8W1T - chains A and B; structure by X-ray diffraction, 1.76 A resolution.

[Chain A (and B)]
Protein: 3C-like proteinase nsp5
From: Severe acute respiratory syndrome coronavirus 2
Notes: EC 3.4.22.69; chain B of this document is another copy of the same molecule, construct and numbering; everything in this record applies to it too
UniProt: P0DTC1 (R1A_SARS2); residues 1-306 here correspond to UniProt positions 3264-3569 (UniProt number = residue number + 3263)
Chain sequence (306 residues; row label = number of the first residue in the row):
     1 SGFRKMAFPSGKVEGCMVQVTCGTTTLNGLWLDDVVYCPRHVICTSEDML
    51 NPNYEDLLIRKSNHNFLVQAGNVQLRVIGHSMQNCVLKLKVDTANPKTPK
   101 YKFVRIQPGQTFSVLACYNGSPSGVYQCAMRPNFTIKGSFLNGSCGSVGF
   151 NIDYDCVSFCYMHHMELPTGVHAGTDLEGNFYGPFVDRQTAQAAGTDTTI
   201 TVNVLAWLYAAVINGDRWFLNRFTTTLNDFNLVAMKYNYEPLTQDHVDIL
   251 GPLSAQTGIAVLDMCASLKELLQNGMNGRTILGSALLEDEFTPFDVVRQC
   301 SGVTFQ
Residues lining bound ligands: A1A21 / A1AFD: H41, C44, T45, S46, M49, F140, L141, N142, G143, S144, C145, H163, H164, M165, E166, V186, D187, R188, Q189, Q192

[How chain A and chain B interact]
Contacting residue pairs (85):
  S1(A) with G138(B); S139(B); F140(B), hydrogen bond (backbone-backbone); E166(B), hydrogen bond; H172(B), hydrogen bond (backbone-side chain)
  G2(A) with G138(B); S139(B), hydrogen bond (backbone-side chain)
  F3(A) with G138(B)
  R4(A) with Y126(B); Q127(B), hydrogen bond (side chain-backbone); C128(B); K137(B), hydrogen bond (side chain-backbone); G138(B); S139(B); E290(B), salt bridge
  K5(A) with R4(B); Y126(B)
  M6(A) with G124(B); V125(B); Y126(B), hydrophobic; S139(B)
  A7(A) with G124(B); V125(B), hydrogen bond (backbone-backbone)
  F8(A) with V125(B)
  P9(A) with S10(B); E14(B); P122(B); S123(B); G124(B)
  S10(A) with P9(B); S10(B), hydrogen bond (side chain-backbone); E14(B), hydrogen bond (backbone-side chain)
  G11(A) with G11(B); E14(B), hydrogen bond (backbone-side chain)
  E14(A) with P9(B); S10(B), hydrogen bond (side chain-backbone); G11(B), hydrogen bond (side chain-backbone)
  Y118(A) with G302(B); T304(B)
  S121(A) with T304(B)
  P122(A) with P9(B), hydrophobic; T304(B); F305(B), hydrogen bond (backbone-backbone)
  S123(A) with P9(B); V303(B), hydrogen bond (side chain-backbone); F305(B)
  G124(A) with M6(B); A7(B)
  V125(A) with M6(B); A7(B), hydrogen bond (backbone-backbone); F8(B); V125(B), hydrophobic
  Y126(A) with R4(B); K5(B); M6(B), hydrophobic
  Q127(A) with R4(B), hydrogen bond (backbone-side chain)
  C128(A) with R4(B)
  K137(A) with R4(B), hydrogen bond (backbone-side chain)
  G138(A) with S1(B); G2(B); F3(B); R4(B)
  S139(A) with S1(B); G2(B), hydrogen bond (side chain-backbone); R4(B); M6(B); Q299(B), hydrogen bond
  F140(A) with S1(B), hydrogen bond (backbone-backbone)
  L141(A) with Q299(B); C300(B); S301(B); G302(B)
  E166(A) with S1(B), hydrogen bond
  H172(A) with S1(B), hydrogen bond (side chain-backbone)
  G283(A) with L286(B)
  S284(A) with A285(B); L286(B)
  A285(A) with A285(B), hydrogen bond (backbone-backbone)
  L286(A) with G278(B); T280(B); A285(B)
  R298(A) with S123(B), hydrogen bond (side chain-backbone)
  Q299(A) with S139(B), hydrogen bond; L141(B)
  G302(A) with L141(B)
Also at the interface, not in a pair above, chain A (40 interface residues in all): K12, A116, G170, E288, C300
Also at the interface, not in a pair above, chain B (40 interface residues in all): L115, G170

[In short]
The chain A/chain B interface involves 40 residues from each chain, with 25 hydrogen bonds and 1 salt bridge.
Polar pairs include R4(A)-E290(B), S1(A)-E166(B) and S1(A)-H172(B). Ligands of chain A: A1A21 / A1AFD.
Chain A and chain B are both 3C-like proteinase nsp5 (Severe acute respiratory syndrome coronavirus 2); the
structure, SARS-CoV-2 Main protease bound to a non-covalent non-peptidic HTS hit, was determined by X-ray
diffraction together with 8W1U from the same study.
